Entry 6PL6 (X-ray diffraction, 3.30 A resolution); this record covers chains B and D of the 3 polymer chains in the assembly.

Chain B:
Molecule: Penicillin-binding protein 2/cell division protein FtsI
From: Thermus thermophilus HB8
UniProtKB: Q5SJ23 (Q5SJ23_THET8); residue numbers follow UniProt; this construct covers 2-575
Amino-acid sequence (598 residues; each row starts with the number of its first residue; numbering starts at 0):
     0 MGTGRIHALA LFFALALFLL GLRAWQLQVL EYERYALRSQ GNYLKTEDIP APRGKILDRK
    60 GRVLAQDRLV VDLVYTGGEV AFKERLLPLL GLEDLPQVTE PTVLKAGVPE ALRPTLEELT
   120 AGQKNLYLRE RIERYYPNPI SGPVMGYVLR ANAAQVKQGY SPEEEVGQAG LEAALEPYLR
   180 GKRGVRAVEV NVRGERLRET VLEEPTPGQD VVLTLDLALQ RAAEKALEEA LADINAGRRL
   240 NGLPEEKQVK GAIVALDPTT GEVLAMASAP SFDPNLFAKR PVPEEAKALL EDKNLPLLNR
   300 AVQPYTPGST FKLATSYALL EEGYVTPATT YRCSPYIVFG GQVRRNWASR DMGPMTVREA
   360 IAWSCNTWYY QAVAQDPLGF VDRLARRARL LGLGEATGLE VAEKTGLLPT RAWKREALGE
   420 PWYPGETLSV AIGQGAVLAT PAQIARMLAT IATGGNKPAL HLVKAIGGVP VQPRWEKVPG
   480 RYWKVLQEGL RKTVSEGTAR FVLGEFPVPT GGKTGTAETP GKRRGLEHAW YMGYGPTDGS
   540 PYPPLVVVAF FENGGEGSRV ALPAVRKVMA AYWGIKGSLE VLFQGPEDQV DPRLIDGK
Disordered / not traced: 0, 417-419, 581-597
Construct notes: initiating methionine (0); expression tag (1, 576-597)
Disulfides: Cys332-Cys364
Glycans and other covalent adducts: AMPICILLIN (open form) (AIX) linked to Ser308
Small-molecule neighbours: AMPICILLIN (open form) (AIX; (2R,4S)-2-[(1R)-1-{[(2R)-2-amino-2-phenylacetyl]amino}-2-oxoethyl]-5,5-dimethyl-1,3-thiazolidine-4-carboxylic acid): Trp346, Ser363, Asn365, Thr497, Thr513, Gly514, Thr515, Glu517, Glu526, Gly556, Ser557
What the authors report for this chain:
  - catalytic residues: Ser308 (citing earlier work)
  - mutagenesis - L43R, A186R: decreased catalytic activity with Peptidoglycan glycosyltransferase RodA
  - mutagenesis - L43R, A186R: unchanged binding to Peptidoglycan glycosyltransferase RodA

Chain D:
Molecule: Unknown peptide
From: Thermus thermophilus HB8
Amino-acid sequence (11 residues; each row starts with the number of its first residue; X marks 11 residues of unknown identity (built as UNK)):
     1 XXXXXXXXXX X

Interface between chain B and chain D:
Chain B residues in contact with chain D, 9 residues: Pro51, Lys54, Gln65, Asp66, Arg67, Leu68, Leu127, Arg128, Glu129

Overview:
Chain B and chain D make no direct contact in this assembly. Covalently linked AMPICILLIN (open form): at
Ser308(B). From the paper: the catalytic residue Ser308(B); L43R and A186R of chain B reduce catalytic
activity with Peptidoglycan glycosyltransferase RodA.
Chain B is Penicillin-binding protein 2/cell division protein FtsI and chain D is Unknown peptide, both from
Thermus thermophilus HB8; the structure, Structural coordination of polymerization and crosslinking by a
peptidoglycan synthase complex, was determined by X-ray diffraction together with 6PL5 from the same study.
